Entry 7QW9 (electron microscopy, 2.68 A resolution); this record covers chains C and D of the 4 polymer chains in the assembly.

[Chain C]
Molecule: Capsid protein VP3
From: Coxsackievirus A6
UniProt: Q6JKS2 (Q6JKS2_9ENTO); residues 1-241 here correspond to UniProt positions 326-566 (UniProt number = residue number + 325)
Sequence (241 residues; each row starts with the number of its first residue):
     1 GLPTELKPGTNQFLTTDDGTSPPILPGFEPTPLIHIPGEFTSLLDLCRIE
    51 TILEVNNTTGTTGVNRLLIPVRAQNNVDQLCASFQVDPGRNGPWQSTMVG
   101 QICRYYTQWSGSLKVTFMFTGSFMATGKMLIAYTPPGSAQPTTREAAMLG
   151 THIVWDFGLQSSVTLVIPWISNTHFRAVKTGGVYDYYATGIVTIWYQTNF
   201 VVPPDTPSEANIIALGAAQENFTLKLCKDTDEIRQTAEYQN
From the paper describing this entry:
  - conformationally variable residues (order/disorder transition): Phe175 to Tyr186

[Chain D]
Molecule: Capsid protein VP4
From: Coxsackievirus A6
UniProt: Q6JKS2 (Q6JKS2_9ENTO); residues 2-69 here = UniProt positions 2-69
Sequence (68 residues; row label = number of the first residue in the row):
     2 GAQVSAQKSGTHETGNIATEGSTINFTNINYYKDSYAASASRQDFTQDPT
    52 KFTSPVLDAIKEAAAPLQ
Disordered / not traced: 2-14
From the paper describing this entry:
  - binding site for myristic acid: Ser23, Thr24, Ile25, Asn26, Phe27

[Interface between chain C and chain D]
Residue-residue contacts (37):
  Asp18(C) - Ser40(D)
  Asp18(C) - Ala41(D)  hydrogen bond (side chain-backbone)
  Asp18(C) - Arg43(D)  salt bridge
  Gly19(C) - Ser40(D)
  Thr20(C) - Ile30(D)
  Thr20(C) - Tyr32(D)
  Thr20(C) - Ala38(D)
  Thr20(C) - Ala39(D)
  Thr20(C) - Ser40(D)
  Ser21(C) - Tyr33(D)
  Ser21(C) - Ala38(D)
  Pro22(C) - Tyr33(D)
  Pro23(C) - Tyr33(D)
  Pro23(C) - Asp35(D)
  Pro23(C) - Tyr37(D)
  Pro23(C) - Ala38(D)
  Ile24(C) - Tyr37(D)
  Leu25(C) - Asp35(D)
  Leu25(C) - Tyr37(D)  hydrogen bond (backbone-side chain)
  Pro26(C) - Asp35(D)
  Gly27(C) - Asp35(D)  hydrogen bond (backbone-side chain)
  Gly38(C) - Phe53(D)
  Glu39(C) - Lys52(D)  hydrogen bond (backbone-side chain)
  Phe40(C) - Phe53(D)  hydrophobic
  Thr41(C) - Thr47(D)  hydrogen bond (side chain-backbone)
  Ser42(C) - Phe46(D)
  Ser42(C) - Thr47(D)
  Leu44(C) - Gln48(D)
  Asp45(C) - Gln48(D)
  Asp45(C) - Asp49(D)  hydrogen bond (side chain-backbone)
  Asp45(C) - Pro50(D)
  Arg48(C) - Pro50(D)
  Arg48(C) - Thr54(D)
  Ile49(C) - Phe53(D)  hydrophobic
  Gln160(C) - Ala66(D)
  Gln160(C) - Pro67(D)
  Gln160(C) - Leu68(D)  hydrogen bond (side chain-backbone)
Interface residues without a listed pair, chain D (22 interface residues in all): Asn31

[In short]
The interface between chain C and chain D involves 20 residues on one side and 22 on the other, with 7
hydrogen bonds and 1 salt bridge. Polar contacts include Asp18(C)-Arg43(D), Asp18(C)-Ala41(D) and
Leu25(C)-Tyr37(D). The paper reports a binding site for myristic acid at Ser23(D), Thr24(D) and Ile25(D) among
others; conformational variability at Phe175(C).
Chain C is Capsid protein VP3 and chain D is Capsid protein VP4, both from Coxsackievirus A6; the structure,
Cryo-EM structure of coxsackievirus A6 mature virion, was determined by electron microscopy together with 7QVX
and 7QVY from the same study.
